Entry 4ABO (electron microscopy, 8.60 A resolution (very low resolution: no residue pairs are listed; an interface is given only as per-side residue counts)); this record covers chains A and B of the 9 polymer chains in the assembly.

== Chain A ==
Name: Tubulin beta chain
Organism: Sus scrofa
Notes: EC 3.6.5.6
Amino-acid sequence (445 residues; each row starts with the number of its first residue; note: 10 numbers in that range are skipped by the numbering (no residue carries them; nothing is unmodelled there)):
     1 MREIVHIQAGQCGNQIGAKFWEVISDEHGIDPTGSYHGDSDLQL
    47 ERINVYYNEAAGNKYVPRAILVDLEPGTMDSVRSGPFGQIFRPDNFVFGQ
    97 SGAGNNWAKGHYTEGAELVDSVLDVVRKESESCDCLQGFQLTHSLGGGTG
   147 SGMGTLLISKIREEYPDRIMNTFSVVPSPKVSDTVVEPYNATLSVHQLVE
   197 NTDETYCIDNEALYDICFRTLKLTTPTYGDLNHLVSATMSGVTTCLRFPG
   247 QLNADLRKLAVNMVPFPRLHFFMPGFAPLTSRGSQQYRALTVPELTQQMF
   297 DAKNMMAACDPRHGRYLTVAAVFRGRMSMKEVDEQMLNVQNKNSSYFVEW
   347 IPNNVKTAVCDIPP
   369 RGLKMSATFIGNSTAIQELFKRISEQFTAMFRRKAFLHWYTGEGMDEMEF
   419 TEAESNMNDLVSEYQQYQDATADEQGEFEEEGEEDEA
Not modelled in the structure: 1, 438-455
Small-molecule neighbours: GTP-gamma-S (GSP; 5'-guanosine-diphosphate-monothiophosphate): Gly-10, Gln-11, Cys-12, Gln-15, Ile-16, Asp-69, Glu-71, Ala-99, Gly-100, Asn-101, Ser-140, Gly-142, Gly-143, Gly-144, Thr-145, Gly-146, Val-171, Asp-179, Glu-183, Asn-206, Tyr-224, Asn-228

== Chain B ==
Name: Tubulin alpha-1A chain
Organism: Sus scrofa
Notes: EC 3.6.5.6
Amino-acid sequence (451 residues; each row starts with the number of its first residue):
     1 MRECISIHVGQAGVQIGNACWELYCLEHGIQPDGQMPSDKTIGGGDDSFN
    51 TFFSETGAGKHVPRAVFVDLEPTVIDEVRTGTYRQLFHPEQLITGKEDAA
   101 NNYARGHYTIGKEIIDLVLDRIRKLADQCTGLQGFSVFHSFGGGTGSGFT
   151 SLLMERLSVDYGKKSKLEFSIYPAPQVSTAVVEPYNSILTTHTTLEHSDC
   201 AFMVDNEAIYDICRRNLDIERPTYTNLNRLIGQIVSSITASLRFDGALNV
   251 DLTEFQTNLVPYPRGHFPLATYAPVISAEKAYHEQLSVAEITNACFEPAN
   301 QMVKCDPRHGKYMACCLLYRGDVVPKDVNAAIATIKTKRTIQFVDWCPTG
   351 FKVGINYEPPTVVPGGDLAKVQRAVCMLSNTTAIAEAWARLDHKFDLMYA
   401 KRAFVHWYVGEGMEEGEFSEAREDMAALEKDYEEVGVDSVEGEGEEEGEE
   451 Y
Not modelled in the structure: 1, 38-46, 440-451
Small-molecule neighbours: GTP (guanosine-5'-triphosphate): Gly-10, Gln-11, Ala-12, Gln-15, Ile-16, Asp-69, Glu-71, Ala-99, Ala-100, Asn-101, Ser-140, Gly-142, Gly-143, Gly-144, Thr-145, Gly-146, Ile-171, Thr-179, Glu-183, Asn-206, Tyr-224, Leu-227, Asn-228

== Chain A / chain B interface ==
At this resolution (9 A) residue pairs are not listed: 32 residues of chain A and 34 of chain B lie at the interface.

== Overview ==
The interface between chain A and chain B involves 32 residues on one side and 34 on the other. Chain A binds
GTP-gamma-S. Ligands of chain B: GTP.
Here chain A is Tubulin beta chain and chain B is Tubulin alpha-1A chain, both from Sus scrofa. Entry 4ABO
(Mal3 CH domain homology model and mammalian tubulin (2XRP) docked into the 8.6-Angstrom cryo-EM map of ...)
was determined by electron microscopy.
